8DN7 - chains E and D of the 3 polymer chains in the assembly; structure by X-ray diffraction, 2.00 A resolution.

== Chain E ==
Name: Protein TOC75, chloroplastic
From: Pisum sativum
Reference sequence: Q43715 (TOC75_PEA); residues 4-312 here correspond to UniProt positions 132-440 (UniProt number = residue number + 128)
Amino-acid sequence (313 residues; each row starts with the number of its first residue; numbering starts at 0):
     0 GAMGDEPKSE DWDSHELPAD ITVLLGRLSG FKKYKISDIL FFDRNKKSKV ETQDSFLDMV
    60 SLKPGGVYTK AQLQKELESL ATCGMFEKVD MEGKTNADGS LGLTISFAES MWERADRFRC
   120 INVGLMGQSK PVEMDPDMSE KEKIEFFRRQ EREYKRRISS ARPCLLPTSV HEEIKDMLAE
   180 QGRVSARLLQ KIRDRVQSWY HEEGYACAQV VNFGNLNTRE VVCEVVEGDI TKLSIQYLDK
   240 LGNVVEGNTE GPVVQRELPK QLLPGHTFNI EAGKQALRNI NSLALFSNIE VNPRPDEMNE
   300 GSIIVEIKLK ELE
Disordered / not traced: 0-112, 126-129, 229-312
Disulfides: Cys-119/Cys-163
Construct notes: expression tag (0-3)

== Chain D ==
Name: fabax9 Heavy Chain
From: synthetic construct
Amino-acid sequence (245 residues; numbered 1 to 245; the number before each row is that of its first residue):
     1 EISEVQLVES GGGLVQPGGS LRLSCAASGF NFYYSSIHWV RQAPGKGLEW VASISSYYGS
    61 TSYADSVKGR FTISADTSKN TAYLQMNSLR AEDTAVYYCA RETYYTEFSW SYSWGLDYWG
   121 QGTLVTVSSA STKGPSVFPL APSSKSTSGG TAALGCLVKD YFPEPVTVSW NSGALTSGVH
   181 TFPAVLQSSG LYSLSSVVTV PSSSLGTQTY ICNVNHKPSN TKVDKKVEPK SCDKTHTSRH
   241 HHHHH
Disordered / not traced: 1-4, 145-148, 233-245
Disulfides: Cys-25/Cys-99, Cys-156/Cys-212

== Chain E / chain D interface ==
Contacting residue pairs - 37 pairs, chain E then chain D:
  Arg-113(E) with Tyr-58(D), hydrogen bond (side chain-backbone); Gly-59(D)
  Val-131(E) with Trp-110(D), hydrophobic
  Met-133(E) with Tyr-112(D), hydrophobic; Trp-114(D), hydrophobic
  Met-137(E) with Trp-114(D), hydrophobic
  Glu-139(E) with Arg-101(D), salt bridge
  Lys-142(E) with Arg-101(D); Thr-103(D); Trp-114(D); Asp-117(D), salt bridge
  Ile-143(E) with Tyr-34(D), hydrophobic
  Phe-146(E) with Tyr-34(D), hydrophobic; Tyr-57(D), hydrophobic; Thr-103(D); Tyr-104(D); Tyr-105(D), hydrophobic
  Arg-147(E) with Tyr-34(D)
  Gln-149(E) with Tyr-105(D)
  Glu-150(E) with Tyr-34(D); Tyr-57(D), hydrogen bond
  Arg-182(E) with Gly-59(D); Ser-60(D); Thr-61(D), hydrogen bond (side chain-backbone)
  Leu-188(E) with Phe-108(D), hydrophobic
  Gln-189(E) with Phe-108(D)
  Arg-192(E) with Phe-108(D)
  Val-210(E) with Ser-109(D), hydrogen bond (backbone-side chain)
  Asn-211(E) with Glu-107(D), hydrogen bond; Phe-108(D), hydrogen bond (side chain-backbone); Ser-109(D), hydrogen bond (side chain-backbone)
  Phe-212(E) with Glu-107(D); Phe-108(D), hydrogen bond (backbone-backbone)
  Leu-215(E) with Tyr-58(D); Glu-107(D)
  Asn-216(E) with Tyr-57(D); Tyr-58(D)
Also at the interface, not in a pair above, chain E (23 interface residues in all): Pro-130, Phe-145, Ala-185
Also at the interface, not in a pair above, chain D (19 interface residues in all): Asn-31, Thr-106

== Overview ==
Chain E and chain D form an interface of 23 and 19 residues respectively; the contacts include 8 hydrogen
bonds and 2 salt bridges. Polar contacts include Glu-139(E)/Arg-101(D), Lys-142(E)/Asp-117(D) and
Arg-113(E)/Tyr-58(D).
Chain E is Protein TOC75, chloroplastic (Pisum sativum) and chain D is fabax9 Heavy Chain (synthetic
construct); the structure, The crystal structure of the Pisum sativum Toc75 POTRA domains in complex with fab
ax9, was determined by X-ray diffraction, deposited together with 8DN6.
